PDB entry 6EG8 | X-ray diffraction, 2.80 A resolution | chains A and I of the 3 polymer chains in the assembly

# Chain A
Molecule: Guanine nucleotide-binding protein G(I)/G(S)/G(T) subunit beta-1
Source organism: Homo sapiens
Reference sequence: P62873 (GBB1_HUMAN); residues 2-340 here = UniProt positions 2-340
Chain sequence (345 residues; row label = number of the first residue in the row; numbers below 1 keep their minus sign (Gly-4 is residue -4)):
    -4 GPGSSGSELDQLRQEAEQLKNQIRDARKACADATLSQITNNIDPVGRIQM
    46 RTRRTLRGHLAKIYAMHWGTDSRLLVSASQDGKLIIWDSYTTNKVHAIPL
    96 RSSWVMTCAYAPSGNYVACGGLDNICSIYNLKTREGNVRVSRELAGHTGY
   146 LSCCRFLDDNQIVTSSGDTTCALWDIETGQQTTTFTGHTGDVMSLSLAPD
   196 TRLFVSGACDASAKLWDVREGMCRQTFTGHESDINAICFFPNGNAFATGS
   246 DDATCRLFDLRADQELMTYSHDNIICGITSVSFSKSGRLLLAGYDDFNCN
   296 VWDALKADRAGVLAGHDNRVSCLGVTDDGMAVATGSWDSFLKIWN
Unresolved in the structure: -4 to 1
Sequence notes: expression tag (-4 to 1)
UniProt features mapped onto this chain:
  - modified residue: Ser2 (N-acetylserine), His266 (Phosphohistidine)
  - natural variant: Leu30 (L30F: In MRD42; uncertain significance), Arg52 (R52G: In MRD42), Gly64 (G64V: In MRD42), Asp76 (D76E: In MRD42; D76G: In MRD42), Gly77 (G77S: In MRD42), Lys78 (K78R: In MRD42), Ile80 (I80N: In MRD42; I80T: In MRD42), His91 (H91R: In MRD42; uncertain significance), Ala92 (A92T: In MRD42), Pro94 (P94S: In MRD42), Leu95 (L95P: In MRD42), Arg96 (R96L: In MRD42), 5 further natural variant entries in UniProt

# Chain I
Molecule: Guanine nucleotide-binding protein G(s) subunit alpha isoforms short
Source organism: Homo sapiens
Reference sequence: P63092 (GNAS2_HUMAN), isoform P63092-2; the author numbering skips numbers that UniProt does not, so the offset changes along the chain: 4-72 = UniProt 4-72; 87-394 = UniProt 73-380
Chain sequence (381 residues; numbered 0 to 394; 14 numbers in that range are skipped by the numbering (no residue carries them; nothing is unmodelled there); the number before each row is that of its first residue; numbering starts at 0):
     0 GPGSLGNSKTEDQRNEEKAQREANKKIEKQLQKDKQVYRATHRLLLLGAG
    50 ESGKSTIVKQMRILHVNGFNGDS
    87 EKATKVQDIKNNLKEAIETIVAAMSNLVPPVELANPENQFRVDYILSVMN
   137 VPDFDFPPEFYEHAKALWEDEGVRACYERSNEYQLIDCAQYFLDKIDVIK
   187 QADYVPSDQDLLRCRVLTSGIFETKFQVDKVNFHMFDVGGQRDERRKWIQ
   237 CFNDVTAIIFVVASSSYNMVIREDNQTNRLQEALNLFKSIWNNRWLRTIS
   287 VILFLNKQDLLAEKVLAGKSKIEDYFPEFARYTTPEDATPEPGEDPRVTR
   337 AKYFIRDEFLRISTASGDGRHYCYPHFTCAVDTENIRRVFNDCRDIIQRM
   387 HLRQYELL
Unresolved in the structure: 0-8
Sequence notes: expression tag (0-3)
Bound ions: Mg2+: Ser54, Thr204 (together with GDP)
Ligand contacts: GDP (guanosine-5'-diphosphate): Ala48, Gly49, Glu50, Ser51, Gly52, Lys53, Ser54, Thr55, Asp173, Cys174, Leu198, Arg199, Cys200, Arg201, Val202, Asp223, Asn292, Lys293, Asp295, Leu296, Cys365, Ala366, Val367

# How chain A and chain I interact
Residue-residue contacts (40):
  Gly53(A) - Leu30(I)
  Leu55(A) - Leu30(I)
  Leu55(A) - Asp33(I)
  Leu55(A) - Lys34(I)
  Ala56(A) - Tyr37(I)
  Tyr59(A) - Gln236(I)  hydrogen bond (side chain-backbone)
  Tyr59(A) - Cys237(I)  hydrogen bond (side chain-backbone)
  Gln75(A) - Cys237(I)  hydrogen bond
  Lys78(A) - Asp33(I)  salt bridge
  Asp83(A) - Gln19(I)  hydrogen bond
  Thr86(A) - Gln19(I)
  Asn88(A) - Asn23(I)
  Lys89(A) - Asn23(I)
  Lys89(A) - Ile26(I)
  Lys89(A) - Glu27(I)  salt bridge
  Val90(A) - Gln19(I)
  His91(A) - Ile26(I)
  Ala92(A) - Ile26(I)  hydrophobic
  Trp99(A) - Glu209(I)
  Trp99(A) - Phe222(I)  hydrophobic
  Trp99(A) - Cys237(I)
  Trp99(A) - Phe238(I)  hydrophobic
  Met101(A) - Cys237(I)  hydrophobic
  Leu117(A) - Gly206(I)
  Leu117(A) - Trp234(I)  hydrophobic
  Leu117(A) - Phe238(I)  hydrophobic
  Asn119(A) - Gly206(I)
  Tyr145(A) - Lys233(I)
  Asp186(A) - Arg231(I)
  Met188(A) - Lys233(I)
  Cys204(A) - Arg231(I)
  Cys204(A) - Lys233(I)
  Asp228(A) - Arg231(I)  salt bridge
  Asp228(A) - Lys233(I)
  Asn230(A) - Lys233(I)  hydrogen bond
  Asp246(A) - Lys233(I)  salt bridge
  Arg314(A) - Gln236(I)
  Arg314(A) - Trp281(I)
  Trp332(A) - Asn239(I)
  Trp332(A) - Trp281(I)  hydrophobic
Also at the interface, not in a pair above, chain A (32 interface residues in all): Asp76, Ile80, Thr87, Ser97, Gly185, Asp290
Also at the interface, not in a pair above, chain I (23 interface residues in all): Arg20, Ala22, Ile207, Arg280

# In short
Chain A and chain I form an interface of 32 and 23 residues respectively; the contacts include 5 hydrogen
bonds and 4 salt bridges. Polar pairs include Lys78(A)-Asp33(I), Lys89(A)-Glu27(I) and Asp228(A)-Arg231(I).
Chain I binds GDP. The Mg2+ site is built by Ser54(I) and Thr204(I).
Here chain A is Guanine nucleotide-binding protein G(I)/G(S)/G(T) subunit beta-1 and chain I is Guanine
nucleotide-binding protein G(s) subunit alpha isoforms short, both from Homo sapiens. Entry 6EG8 (Structure of
the GDP-bound Gs heterotrimer) was determined by X-ray diffraction.
